PDB entry 3G4A | X-ray diffraction, 1.95 A resolution | chains A and C of the 4 polymer chains in the assembly

# Chain A (and C)
Molecule: Thymidylate synthase thyX
Source organism: Thermotoga maritima MSB8
Notes: EC 2.1.1.148; chain C of this document is another copy of the same molecule, construct and numbering; everything in this record applies to it too
UniProtKB: Q9WYT0 (THYX_THEMA); residue numbers follow UniProt; this construct covers 1-220
Chain sequence (232 residues; row label = number of the first residue in the row; numbers below 1 keep their minus sign (Met-11 is residue -11)):
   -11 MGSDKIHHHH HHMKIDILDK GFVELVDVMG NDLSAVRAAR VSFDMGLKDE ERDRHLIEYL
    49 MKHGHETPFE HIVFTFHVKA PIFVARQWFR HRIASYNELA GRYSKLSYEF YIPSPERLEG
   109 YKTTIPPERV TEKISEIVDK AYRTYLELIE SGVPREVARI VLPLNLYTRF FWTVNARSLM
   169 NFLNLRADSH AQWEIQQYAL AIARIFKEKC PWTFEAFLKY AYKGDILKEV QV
Unresolved in the structure: -11 to -2, 217-220 (chain C: -11 to 0, 32-35, 219-220)
Sequence notes: expression tag (-11 to 0); engineered mutation Ala88 (Ser in Q9WYT0)
Swiss-Prot annotation at these positions:
  - active site: Arg174 (Involved in ionization of N3 of dUMP, leading to its activation)
  - binding site (FAD): Thr55, Arg78 to Ile81, Glu86, Asn163 to Arg165, Asn169
  - binding site (dUMP): Gln75 to Arg78, Glu86, Leu87, Gly89, Arg90, Arg147, Arg174
Small-molecule neighbours:
  - FAD (flavin-adenine dinucleotide), molecule 1: Ser30, Thr55, Glu58, Ile81, Asn163, Arg165, Ser166
  - FAD, molecule 2: Arg78, His79, Arg80, Ile81, Ser166, Asn169, Leu173, Arg174, His178, Ala179
  - FAD, molecule 3: Ala82, Ser83, Tyr84, Asn85, Glu86, Ala88, Arg90, Tyr91
  - 2'-deoxyuridine 5'-monophosphate (UMP), molecule 1: Arg74, Gln75, Arg78, Arg174, Gln180
  - 2'-deoxyuridine 5'-monophosphate (UMP), molecule 2: Phe77, Glu86, Leu87, Ala88, Gly89, Arg90, Tyr91, Arg147
From the paper describing this entry:
  - mutagenesis - S88A: unchanged catalytic activity

# Interface between chain A and chain C
Contacting residue pairs (4):
  Glu58(A) - Arg80(C)  salt bridge
  Arg80(A) - Glu58(C)  salt bridge
  Arg80(A) - Arg165(C)
  Arg165(A) - Arg80(C)
Other interface residues (no listed pair), chain A (4 interface residues in all): Thr55
Other interface residues (no listed pair), chain C (4 interface residues in all): Thr55

# Summary
Chain A and chain C each contribute 4 residues to their interface, with 2 salt bridges. Its one salt-bridged
contact is Glu58(A)-Arg80(C). Chain A binds 2'-deoxyuridine 5'-monophosphate and 3 copies of flavin-adenine
dinucleotide. From the paper: S88A of chain A leaves catalytic activity unchanged.
Both chains are Thymidylate synthase thyX (Thermotoga maritima MSB8). Entry 3G4A (Crystal structure of flavine
dependant thymidylate synthase S88A mutant from Thermotoga maritima at 1.95 angstrom resolution) was
determined by X-ray diffraction together with 3G4C from the same study.
